Entry 8JD3 (electron microscopy, 3.30 A resolution); this record covers chains 2 and A of the 5 polymer chains in the assembly.

# Chain 2
Protein: Metabotropic glutamate receptor 2
Organism: Homo sapiens
Reference sequence: Q14416 (GRM2_HUMAN); numbering as in UniProt (aligned over 19-872)
Sequence (870 residues; row label = number of the first residue in the row):
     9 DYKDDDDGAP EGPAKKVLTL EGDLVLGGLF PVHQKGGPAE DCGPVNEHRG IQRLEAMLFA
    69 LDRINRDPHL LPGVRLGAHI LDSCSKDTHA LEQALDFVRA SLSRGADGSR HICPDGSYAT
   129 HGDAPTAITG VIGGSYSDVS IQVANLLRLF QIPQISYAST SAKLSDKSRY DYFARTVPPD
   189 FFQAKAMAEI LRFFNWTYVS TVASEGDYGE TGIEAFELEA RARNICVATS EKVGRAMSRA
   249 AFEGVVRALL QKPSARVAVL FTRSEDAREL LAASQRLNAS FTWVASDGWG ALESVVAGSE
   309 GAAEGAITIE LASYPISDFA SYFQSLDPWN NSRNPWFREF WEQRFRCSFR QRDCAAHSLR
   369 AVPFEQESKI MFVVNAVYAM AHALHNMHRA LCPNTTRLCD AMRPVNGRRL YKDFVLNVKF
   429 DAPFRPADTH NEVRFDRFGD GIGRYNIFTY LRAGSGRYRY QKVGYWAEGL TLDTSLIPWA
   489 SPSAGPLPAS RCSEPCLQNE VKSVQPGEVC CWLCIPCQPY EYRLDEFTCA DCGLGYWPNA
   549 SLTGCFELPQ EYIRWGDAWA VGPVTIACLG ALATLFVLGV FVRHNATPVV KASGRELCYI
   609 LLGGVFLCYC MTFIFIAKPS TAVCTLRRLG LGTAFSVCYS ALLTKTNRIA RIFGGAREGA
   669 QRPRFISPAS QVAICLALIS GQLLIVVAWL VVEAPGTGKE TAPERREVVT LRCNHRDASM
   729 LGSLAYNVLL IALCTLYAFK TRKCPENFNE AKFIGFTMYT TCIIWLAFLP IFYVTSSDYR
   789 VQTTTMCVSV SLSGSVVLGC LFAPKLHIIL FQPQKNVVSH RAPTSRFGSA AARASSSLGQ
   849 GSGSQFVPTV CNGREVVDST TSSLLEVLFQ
Disordered / not traced: 9-22, 111-133, 820-878
Disulfide bonds: Cys50-Cys92, Cys234-Cys518, Cys355-Cys362, Cys400-Cys407, Cys500-Cys519, Cys504-Cys522, Cys525-Cys537, Cys540-Cys553, Cys632-Cys721
Differences from the reference sequence: expression tag (9-18, 873-878)
Small-molecule neighbours:
  - glutamic acid (GLU): Arg57, Arg61, Ser143, Tyr144, Ser145, Ala166, Ser167, Thr168, Tyr216, Asp295, Lys377
  - HZR (1-butyl-3-chloranyl-4-(4-phenylpiperidin-1-yl)pyridin-2-one): Leu639, Gly640, Phe643, Tyr647, Asp725, Ala726, Met728, Ser731, Leu732, Asn735, Val736, Ile739, Trp773, Phe776, Phe780
From the paper describing this entry:
  - conformationally variable residues (side-chain flip): Trp773
  - binding site for HZR: Trp773
  - mutagenesis - G663Q, N735S: increased signaling in response to glutamic acid

# Chain A
Protein: Guanine nucleotide-binding protein G(i) subunit alpha-1
Organism: Homo sapiens
Reference sequence: P63096 (GNAI1_HUMAN); numbering as in UniProt (aligned over 1-354)
Sequence (354 residues; numbered 1 to 354; the number before each row is that of its first residue):
     1 MGCTLSAEDK AAVERSKMID RNLREDGEKA AREVKLLLLG AGESGKNTIV KQMKIIHEAG
    61 YSEEECKQYK AVVYSNTIQS IIAIIRAMGR LKIDFGDSAR ADDARQLFVL AGAAEEGFMT
   121 AELAGVIKRL WKDSGVQACF NRSREYQLND SAAYYLNDLD RIAQPNYIPT QQDVLRTRVK
   181 TTGIVETHFT FKDLHFKMFD VGAQRSERKK WIHCFEGVTA IIFCVALSDY DLVLAEDEEM
   241 NRMHASMKLF DSICNNKWFT DTSIILFLNK KDLFEEKIKK SPLTICYPEY AGSNTYEEAA
   301 AYIQCQFEDL NKRKDTKEIY THFTCSTDTK NVQFVFDAVT DVIIKNNLKD CGLF
Disordered / not traced: 1-7, 54-181
Differences from the reference sequence: conflict Asn47 (Ser in P63096), Ala203 (Gly in P63096), Ala245 (Glu in P63096), Ser326 (Ala in P63096)

# Chain 2 / chain A interface
Residue-residue contacts (20):
  Lys599(2) with Gly352(A); Leu353(A); Phe354(A)
  Ala600(2) with Leu353(A)
  Arg656(2) with Cys351(A), hydrogen bond (side chain-backbone)
  Ile660(2) with Asn347(A); Leu348(A), hydrophobic
  Ala664(2) with Ile343(A), hydrophobic; Ile344(A), hydrophobic
  Arg665(2) with Leu194(A)
  Gly667(2) with Arg32(A)
  Ala668(2) with Ala31(A); Arg32(A), hydrogen bond (backbone-backbone); Ile343(A), hydrophobic
  Arg670(2) with Asp350(A), salt bridge
  Pro671(2) with Asn347(A)
  Ile674(2) with Cys351(A), hydrophobic
  Pro676(2) with Cys351(A)
  Phe756(2) with Leu348(A), hydrophobic; Phe354(A), hydrophobic
Other interface residues (no listed pair), chain 2 (20 interface residues in all): Pro596, Ser601, Gly602, Ile657, Phe661, Gln669, Ser675
Other interface residues (no listed pair), chain A (15 interface residues in all): Glu28, Val34, Asp193

# In short
20 residues of chain 2 and 15 residues of chain A are in contact, with 2 hydrogen bonds and 1 salt bridge.
Among the polar pairs are Arg670(2)-Asp350(A), Arg656(2)-Cys351(A) and Ala668(2)-Arg32(A). The paper reports a
binding site for HZR at Trp773(2); G663Q and N735S of chain 2 increase signaling in response to glutamic acid.
Chain 2 is Metabotropic glutamate receptor 2 and chain A is Guanine nucleotide-binding protein G(i) subunit
alpha-1, both from Homo sapiens; the structure, Cryo-EM structure of Gi1-bound mGlu2-mGlu3 heterodimer, was
determined by electron microscopy, deposited together with 8JCU, 8JCV, 8JCW, 8JCX, 8JCY, 8JCZ and 6 further
entries.
